Entry 7CO2 (X-ray diffraction, 2.10 A resolution); this record covers chains C and A.

[Chain C]
Name: Trp-val-phe
Amino-acid sequence (3 residues; row label = number of the first residue in the row):
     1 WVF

[Chain A]
Name: AlgW protein
From: Pseudomonas aeruginosa (strain ATCC 15692 / DSM 22644 / CIP 104116 / JCM 14847 / LMG 12228 / 1C / PRS 101 / PAO1)
UniProt: Q9HVX1 (Q9HVX1_PSEAE); residues 1-389 here = UniProt positions 1-389
Amino-acid sequence (389 residues; each row starts with the number of its first residue):
     1 MPKALRFLGWPVLVGVLLALLIIQHNPELVGLPRQEVHVEQAPLLSRLQE
    51 GPPSYANAVSRAAPAVANLYTTKMVSKPSHPLFDDPMFRRFFGDNLPQQK
   101 RMESSLGSAVIMSAEGYLLTNNHVTAGADQIIVALRDGRETIAQLVGSDP
   151 ETDLAVLKIDLKNLPAMTLGRSDGIRTGDVCLAIGNPFGVGQTVTMGIIS
   201 ATGRNQLGLNTYEDFIQTDAAINPGNSGGALVDAAGNLIGINTAIFSKSG
   251 GSQGIGFAIPTKLALEVMQSIIEHGQVIRGWLGVEVKALTPELAESLGLG
   301 ETAGIVVAGVYRDGPAARGGLLPGDVILTIDKQEASDGRRSMNQVARTRP
   351 GQKISIVVLRNGQKVNLTAEVGLRPPPAPAPQQKQDGGE
Disordered / not traced: 1-52, 75-102, 378-385
Construct notes: conflict Pro53 (Val in Q9HVX1)
From the paper describing this entry:
  - binding site for Trp-val-phe (chain C): Trp281, Leu282, Val284
  - catalytic residues: His123, Asp153, Ser227 (proposed by the authors, not directly observed)
  - mutagenesis - D149A, E151A, Y212A, E266A, R279A, W281A, L282A, V284A, R347A: decreased catalytic activity on peptide activator
  - mutagenesis - E285A, K287A: decreased catalytic activity on decapeptide
  - mutagenesis - M342A: abolished catalytic activity on peptide
  - mutagenesis - R374A: decreased catalytic activity on peptide
  - mutagenesis - T72A (4- to 8-fold), E103A/S104A/S105A: increased catalytic activity
  - mutagenesis - L106A: abolished catalytic activity
  - mutagenesis - E285A, K287A: decreased binding to decapeptide

[Interface between chain C and chain A]
Pairs across the interface (12):
  Trp1(C) - Gln206(A)
  Trp1(C) - Glu285(A)
  Trp1(C) - Val286(A)
  Trp1(C) - Met342(A)
  Val2(C) - Glu285(A)
  Val2(C) - Met342(A)
  Val2(C) - Arg374(A)  hydrogen bond (backbone-side chain)
  Phe3(C) - Trp281(A)  hydrogen bond (backbone-side chain)
  Phe3(C) - Leu282(A)  hydrogen bond (backbone-backbone)
  Phe3(C) - Val284(A)
  Phe3(C) - Met342(A)  hydrophobic
  Phe3(C) - Arg374(A)
Also at the interface, not in a pair above, chain A (11 interface residues in all): Gly283, Lys287, Val345

[Overview]
3 residues of chain C and 11 residues of chain A are in contact, with 3 hydrogen bonds. Among the polar pairs
are Val2(C)-Arg374(A), Phe3(C)-Trp281(A) and Phe3(C)-Leu282(A). The paper reports catalytic residues
His123(A), Asp153(A) and Ser227(A); D149A, E151A and Y212A of chain A, among others, reduce catalytic activity
on peptide activator; 16 substitutions were tested in all.
Here chain C is Trp-val-phe and chain A is AlgW protein (Pseudomonas aeruginosa (strain ATCC 15692 / DSM 22644
/ CIP 104116 / JCM 14847 / LMG 12228 / 1C / PRS 101 / PAO1)). Entry 7CO2 (HtrA-type protease AlgW with
tripeptide) was determined by X-ray diffraction, deposited together with 7CO3, 7CO5 and 7CO7.
